Entry 7FAR (X-ray diffraction, 2.40 A resolution); this record covers chain A.

[Chain A]
Name: cGMP-specific 3', 5'-cyclic phosphodiesterase
Organism: Homo sapiens
Notes: EC 3.1.4.35
UniProtKB: O76074 (PDE5A_HUMAN); numbering as in UniProt (aligned over 527-875)
Amino-acid sequence (349 residues; numbered 527 to 875; the number before each row is that of its first residue):
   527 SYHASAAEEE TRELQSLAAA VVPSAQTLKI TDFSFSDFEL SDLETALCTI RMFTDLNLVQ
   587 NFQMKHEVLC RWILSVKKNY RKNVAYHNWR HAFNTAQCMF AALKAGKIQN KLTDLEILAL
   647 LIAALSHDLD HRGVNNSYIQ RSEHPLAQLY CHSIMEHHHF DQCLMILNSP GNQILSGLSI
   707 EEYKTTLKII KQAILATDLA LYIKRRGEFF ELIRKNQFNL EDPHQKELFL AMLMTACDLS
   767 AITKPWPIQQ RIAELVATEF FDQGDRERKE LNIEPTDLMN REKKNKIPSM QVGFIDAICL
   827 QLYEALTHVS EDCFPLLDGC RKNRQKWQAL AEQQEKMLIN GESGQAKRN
Not modelled in the structure: 527-536, 667-677, 791-810, 860-875
Ion coordination: Zn2+: His617, His653, Asp654, Asp764; Mg2+ near Asp654 (its only coordinating residue here)
Residues lining bound ligands: 2VI (5-[bis(fluoranyl)methoxy]-2-[(4-chlorophenyl)methyl]-10-(3-methoxypropyl)-3,10-diazatricyclo[6.4.1.04,13]trideca-1,4(13),5,7-tetraen-9-one): Tyr612, His613, His617, Asp654, Leu725, Asp764, Leu765, Ala767, Ile768, Gln775, Ile778, Ala779, Val782, Ala783, Phe786, Phe787, Ile813, Met816, Gln817, Phe820
From the paper describing this entry:
  - binding site for 2VI: Tyr612, His613, Val782, Phe786, Phe787, Met816, Gln817, Phe820

[Overview]
Chain A binds compound 2VI. His617, His653, Asp654 and Asp764 coordinate Zn2+. From the paper: a binding site
for 2VI at Tyr612, His613 and Val782 among others.
Chain A is cGMP-specific 3', 5'-cyclic phosphodiesterase (Homo sapiens); the structure, Crystal structure of
PDE5A in complex with inhibitor L12, was determined by X-ray diffraction together with 7FAQ from the same
study.
